3KTT - chain B; structure by electron microscopy, 4.00 A resolution.

[Chain B]
Molecule: T-complex protein 1 subunit beta
From: Bos taurus
UniProtKB: Q3ZBH0 (TCPB_BOVIN); residues 1-513 here correspond to UniProt positions 14-526 (UniProt number = residue number + 13)
Chain sequence (513 residues; numbered 1 to 513; the number before each row is that of its first residue):
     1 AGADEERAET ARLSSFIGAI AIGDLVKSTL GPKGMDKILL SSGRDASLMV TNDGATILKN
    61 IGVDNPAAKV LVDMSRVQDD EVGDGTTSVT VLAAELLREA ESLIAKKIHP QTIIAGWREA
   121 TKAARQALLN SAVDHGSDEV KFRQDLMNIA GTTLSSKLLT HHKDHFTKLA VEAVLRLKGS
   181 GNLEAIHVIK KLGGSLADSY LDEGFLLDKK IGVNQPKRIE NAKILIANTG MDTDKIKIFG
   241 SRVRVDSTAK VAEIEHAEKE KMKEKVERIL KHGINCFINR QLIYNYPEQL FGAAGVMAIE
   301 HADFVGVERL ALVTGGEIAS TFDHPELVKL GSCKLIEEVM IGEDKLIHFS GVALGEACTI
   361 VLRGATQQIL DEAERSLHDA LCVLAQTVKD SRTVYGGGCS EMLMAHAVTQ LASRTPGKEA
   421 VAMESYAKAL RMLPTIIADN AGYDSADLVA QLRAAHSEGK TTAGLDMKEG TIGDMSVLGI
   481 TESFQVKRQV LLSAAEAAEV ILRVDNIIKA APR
Swiss-Prot annotation at these positions:
  - binding site (ADP): G31, G85, T86, T87, S88, S155, S156, G397, E482, K487
  - binding site (ATP): G31, G85, T86, T87, E482, K487
  - binding site (Mg(2+)): D84
  - modified residue: S47 (Phosphoserine), K141 (N6-acetyllysine), K168 (N6-acetyllysine), S247 (Phosphoserine), T248 (Phosphothreonine)
  - cross-link: K235 (Glycyl lysine isopeptide (Lys-Gly) (interchain with G-Cter in SUMO2))

[In short]
UniProt lists 10 ADP-binding residues, 6 ATP-binding residues and Mg2+-binding residue D84.
Chain B is T-complex protein 1 subunit beta (Bos taurus); the structure, Atomic model of bovine TRiC
CCT2(beta) subunit derived from a 4.0 Angstrom cryo-EM map, was determined by electron microscopy.
